PDB entry 7R0W | electron microscopy, 2.80 A resolution | chains I and A of the 18 polymer chains in the assembly

Chain I (and A):
Protein: Cytochrome b6
From: Synechocystis sp. PCC 6803
Notes: chain A of this document is another copy of the same molecule, construct and numbering; everything in this record applies to it too
UniProt: Q57038 (CYB6_SYNY3); residue numbers follow UniProt; this construct covers 1-222
Sequence (222 residues; numbered 1 to 222; the number before each row is that of its first residue):
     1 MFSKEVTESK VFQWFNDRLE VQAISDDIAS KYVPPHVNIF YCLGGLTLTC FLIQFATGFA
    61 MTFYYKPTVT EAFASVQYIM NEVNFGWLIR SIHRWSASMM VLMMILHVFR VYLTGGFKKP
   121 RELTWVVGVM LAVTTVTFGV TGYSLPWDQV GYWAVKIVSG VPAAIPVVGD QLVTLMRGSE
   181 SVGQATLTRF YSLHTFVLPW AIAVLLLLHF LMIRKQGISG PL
Ion coordination: heme Fe site 1: His-93, His-194; heme Fe site 2: His-107, His-209
Small-molecule neighbours:
  - 6PL ((4S,7R)-4-hydroxy-N,N,N-trimethyl-9-oxo-7-[(palmitoyloxy)methyl]-3,5,8-trioxa-4-phosphahexacosan-1-aminium 4-oxide): Leu-46, Cys-50, Met-99, Met-103
  - chlorophyll a (CLA): Ile-105, Val-108, Phe-109, Tyr-112, Trp-125, Val-129, Met-130, Ala-132, Val-133, Val-136
  - beta,beta-caroten-4-one (ECH): Ile-39, Phe-40, Cys-42, Leu-43, Leu-46, Met-103, Leu-106
  - heme (HEM), molecule 1: Lys-31, Val-37, Asn-38, Tyr-41, Cys-42, Gly-45, Leu-46, Leu-48, Thr-49, Phe-210, Ile-213, Arg-214, Gly-217, Ile-218
  - heme (HEM), molecule 2: Tyr-41, Gly-44, Gly-45, Thr-47, Leu-48, Met-100, Met-104, His-107, Val-108, Arg-110, Val-111, Gly-116, Phe-117, Arg-121, Thr-124, Trp-125, Gly-128, Val-129, Leu-131, Ala-132, Thr-135, Ile-202, Leu-206, His-209, Phe-210, Ile-213, Gly-217, Ile-218, Ser-219
  - heme (HEM), molecule 3: Phe-51, Gln-54, Phe-55, Gly-58, Phe-59, Met-61, Thr-62, Tyr-65, Val-76, Arg-90, His-93, Arg-94, Ala-97, Met-100, Val-101, Thr-135, Phe-138, Gly-139, Gly-142, Tyr-143, Leu-145, Pro-146, Tyr-191, His-194, Thr-195, Pro-199
  - plastoquinone 9 (PL9; 2,3-dimethyl-5-(3,7,11,15,19,23,27,31,35-nonamethyl-2,6,10,14,18,22,26,30,34-hexatriacontanonaenyl-2,5-cyclohexadiene-1,4-dione-2,3-dimethyl-5-solanesyl-1,4-benzoquinone), molecule 1: Ile-28, Phe-51, Leu-52, Ile-53, Phe-55, Ala-56, Phe-59, Ala-203, Leu-206, Leu-207, Phe-210, Arg-214
  - plastoquinone 9 (PL9), molecule 2: Trp-200, Ala-201, Val-204
Swiss-Prot annotation at these positions:
  - binding site (heme b): Tyr-41, Arg-90, His-93, Arg-94, His-107, Arg-110, His-194, His-209, Ser-219
  - binding site (heme c): Cys-42, Arg-214, Ile-218

Interface between chain I and chain A:
Pairs across the interface (64):
  Trp-14(I) / Leu-123(A)  hydrophobic
  Phe-15(I) / Leu-123(A)  hydrophobic
  Arg-18(I) / Lys-119(A)
  Arg-18(I) / Pro-120(A)
  Arg-18(I) / Glu-122(A)  salt bridge
  Arg-18(I) / Gln-216(A)  hydrogen bond (backbone-side chain)
  Leu-19(I) / Leu-123(A)  hydrophobic
  Leu-19(I) / Met-212(A)  hydrophobic
  Leu-19(I) / Lys-215(A)
  Leu-19(I) / Gln-216(A)
  Glu-20(I) / Lys-215(A)  salt bridge
  Phe-55(I) / Phe-196(A)  hydrophobic
  Phe-55(I) / Trp-200(A)
  Phe-59(I) / Phe-196(A)  hydrophobic
  Phe-59(I) / Val-197(A)  hydrophobic
  Thr-62(I) / Thr-188(A)
  Thr-62(I) / Ser-192(A)  hydrogen bond
  Phe-63(I) / Thr-188(A)
  Phe-63(I) / Arg-189(A)
  Phe-63(I) / Ser-192(A)
  Tyr-64(I) / Thr-188(A)
  Tyr-64(I) / Arg-189(A)  hydrogen bond
  Tyr-65(I) / Thr-188(A)
  Lys-66(I) / Gln-184(A)
  Lys-66(I) / Thr-188(A)
  Pro-67(I) / Pro-67(A)  hydrophobic
  Thr-68(I) / Thr-68(A)  hydrogen bond
  Thr-68(I) / Glu-71(A)
  Glu-71(I) / Thr-68(A)
  Glu-71(I) / Gln-184(A)
  Lys-119(I) / Arg-18(A)
  Pro-120(I) / Arg-18(A)
  Glu-122(I) / Arg-18(A)  salt bridge
  Leu-123(I) / Trp-14(A)  hydrophobic
  Leu-123(I) / Phe-15(A)  hydrophobic
  Leu-123(I) / Leu-19(A)  hydrophobic
  Gln-184(I) / Lys-66(A)
  Gln-184(I) / Glu-71(A)
  Thr-188(I) / Thr-62(A)
  Thr-188(I) / Phe-63(A)
  Thr-188(I) / Tyr-64(A)
  Thr-188(I) / Tyr-65(A)
  Thr-188(I) / Lys-66(A)
  Arg-189(I) / Phe-63(A)
  Arg-189(I) / Tyr-64(A)  hydrogen bond
  Tyr-191(I) / Tyr-191(A)  hydrophobic
  Ser-192(I) / Thr-62(A)  hydrogen bond
  Ser-192(I) / Phe-63(A)
  Thr-195(I) / Phe-196(A)
  Phe-196(I) / Phe-55(A)  hydrophobic
  Phe-196(I) / Phe-59(A)  hydrophobic
  Phe-196(I) / Thr-195(A)
  Val-197(I) / Phe-59(A)  hydrophobic
  Pro-199(I) / Trp-200(A)
  Trp-200(I) / Phe-55(A)
  Trp-200(I) / Pro-199(A)
  Trp-200(I) / Trp-200(A)  hydrophobic
  Trp-200(I) / Ala-203(A)  hydrophobic
  Ala-203(I) / Trp-200(A)  hydrophobic
  Met-212(I) / Leu-19(A)  hydrophobic
  Lys-215(I) / Leu-19(A)
  Lys-215(I) / Glu-20(A)  salt bridge
  Gln-216(I) / Arg-18(A)  hydrogen bond (side chain-backbone)
  Gln-216(I) / Leu-19(A)
Also at the interface, not in a pair above, chain I (35 interface residues in all): Thr-70, Leu-193
Also at the interface, not in a pair above, chain A (35 interface residues in all): Thr-70, Leu-193

Summary:
The chain I/chain A interface involves 35 residues from each chain; the contacts include 7 hydrogen bonds and
4 salt bridges. Polar pairs include Arg-18(I)/Glu-122(A), Glu-20(I)/Lys-215(A) and Arg-18(I)/Gln-216(A).
Ligands of chain I: 3 copies of heme, beta,beta-caroten-4-one, plastoquinone 9, chlorophyll a and compound
6PL.
Chain I and chain A are both Cytochrome b6 (Synechocystis sp. PCC 6803); the structure, 2.8 Angstrom cryo-EM
structure of the dimeric cytochrome b6f-PetP complex from Synechocystis sp. PCC 6803 with ..., was determined
by electron microscopy (same publication as 7ZXY).
